PDB entry 7ZML | X-ray diffraction, 2.79 A resolution | chains A and F

Chain A:
Name: ATP-dependent DNA helicase Q5
Source organism: Homo sapiens
Notes: EC 3.6.4.12
UniProt: O94762 (RECQ5_HUMAN); residue numbers follow UniProt; this construct covers 11-453
Chain sequence (445 residues; numbered 9 to 453; the number before each row is that of its first residue):
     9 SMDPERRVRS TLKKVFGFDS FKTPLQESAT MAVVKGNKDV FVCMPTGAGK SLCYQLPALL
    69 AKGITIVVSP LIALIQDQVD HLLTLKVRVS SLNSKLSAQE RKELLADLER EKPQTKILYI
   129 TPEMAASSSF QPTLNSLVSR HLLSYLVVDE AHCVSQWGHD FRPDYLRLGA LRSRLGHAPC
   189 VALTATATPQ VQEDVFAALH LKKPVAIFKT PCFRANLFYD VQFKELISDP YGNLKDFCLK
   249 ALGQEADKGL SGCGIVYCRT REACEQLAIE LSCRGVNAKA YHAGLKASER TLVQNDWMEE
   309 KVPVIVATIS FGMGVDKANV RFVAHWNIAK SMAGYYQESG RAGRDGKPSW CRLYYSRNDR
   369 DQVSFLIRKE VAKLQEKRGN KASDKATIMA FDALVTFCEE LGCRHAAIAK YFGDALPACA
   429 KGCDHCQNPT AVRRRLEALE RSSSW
Unresolved in the structure: 9-11, 453
Sequence notes: expression tag (9-10)
Bound ions: Zn2+: Cys411, Cys427, Cys431, Cys434

Chain F:
Name: Gluebody G1-001
Source organism: Lama glama
Chain sequence (132 residues; numbered 1 to 132; the number before each row is that of its first residue):
     1 QVQLQESGGG LVQAGGSLRL SCAASGSIFS INRMGWYRQA PGKQRELVAA ITSGGSTNYA
    61 YSVKGRFTIS RDNAKNTVYL QMNSLKPEDT AIYYCEAYGT YTLAPTGEGE YDDYWGQGTQ
   121 VTVSAAENLY FQ
Unresolved in the structure: 131-132

Chain A / chain F interface:
Contacting residue pairs (35; chain A residue first):
  Leu33(A) with Gly107(F)
  Ser36(A) with Glu108(F), hydrogen bond
  Lys46(A) with Glu110(F), salt bridge
  Gln200(A) with Tyr101(F), hydrogen bond
  Glu201(A) with Asn32(F); Tyr111(F), hydrogen bond
  Phe204(A) with Tyr111(F), hydrophobic
  Lys211(A) with Tyr98(F); Tyr111(F); Asp112(F); Asp113(F), salt bridge
  Pro212(A) with Glu110(F); Tyr111(F); Asp112(F)
  Val213(A) with Glu110(F); Tyr111(F), hydrogen bond (backbone-backbone)
  Ala214(A) with Gly109(F)
  Ile215(A) with Tyr101(F), hydrophobic; Gly107(F); Glu108(F); Gly109(F), hydrogen bond (backbone-backbone)
  Phe216(A) with Gly107(F)
  Lys217(A) with Tyr101(F); Gly107(F), hydrogen bond (backbone-backbone)
  Pro219(A) with Pro105(F); Gly107(F)
  Lys418(A) with Phe29(F)
  Gly421(A) with Phe29(F); Tyr101(F), hydrogen bond (backbone-side chain); Leu103(F)
  Asp422(A) with Phe29(F); Leu103(F)
  Ala423(A) with Leu103(F); Ala104(F); Pro105(F)
Other interface residues (no listed pair), chain A (20 interface residues in all): Pro197, Ala417
Other interface residues (no listed pair), chain F (16 interface residues in all): Gly99, Thr106

Summary:
20 residues of chain A face 16 of chain F across their interface, with 7 hydrogen bonds and 2 salt bridges.
Polar contacts include Lys46(A)-Glu110(F), Lys211(A)-Asp113(F) and Ser36(A)-Glu108(F). The Zn2+ site is built
by Cys411(A), Cys427(A), Cys431(A) and Cys434(A).
Here chain A is ATP-dependent DNA helicase Q5 (Homo sapiens) and chain F is Gluebody G1-001 (Lama glama).
Entry 7ZML (Crystal structure of human RECQL5 helicase APO form in complex with engineered nanobody (Gluebody)
G1-001) was determined by X-ray diffraction.
